PDB entry 5MSG | X-ray diffraction, 3.80 A resolution | chains B and V of the 6 polymer chains in the assembly

Chain B:
Protein: RNA-directed RNA polymerase catalytic subunit
From: Influenza B virus
Notes: EC 2.7.7.48
Reference sequence: Q5V8Y6 (Q5V8Y6_9INFB); numbering as in UniProt (aligned over 1-752)
Sequence (772 residues; numbered -8 to 763; the number before each row is that of its first residue; numbers below 1 keep their minus sign (Gly-8 is residue -8)):
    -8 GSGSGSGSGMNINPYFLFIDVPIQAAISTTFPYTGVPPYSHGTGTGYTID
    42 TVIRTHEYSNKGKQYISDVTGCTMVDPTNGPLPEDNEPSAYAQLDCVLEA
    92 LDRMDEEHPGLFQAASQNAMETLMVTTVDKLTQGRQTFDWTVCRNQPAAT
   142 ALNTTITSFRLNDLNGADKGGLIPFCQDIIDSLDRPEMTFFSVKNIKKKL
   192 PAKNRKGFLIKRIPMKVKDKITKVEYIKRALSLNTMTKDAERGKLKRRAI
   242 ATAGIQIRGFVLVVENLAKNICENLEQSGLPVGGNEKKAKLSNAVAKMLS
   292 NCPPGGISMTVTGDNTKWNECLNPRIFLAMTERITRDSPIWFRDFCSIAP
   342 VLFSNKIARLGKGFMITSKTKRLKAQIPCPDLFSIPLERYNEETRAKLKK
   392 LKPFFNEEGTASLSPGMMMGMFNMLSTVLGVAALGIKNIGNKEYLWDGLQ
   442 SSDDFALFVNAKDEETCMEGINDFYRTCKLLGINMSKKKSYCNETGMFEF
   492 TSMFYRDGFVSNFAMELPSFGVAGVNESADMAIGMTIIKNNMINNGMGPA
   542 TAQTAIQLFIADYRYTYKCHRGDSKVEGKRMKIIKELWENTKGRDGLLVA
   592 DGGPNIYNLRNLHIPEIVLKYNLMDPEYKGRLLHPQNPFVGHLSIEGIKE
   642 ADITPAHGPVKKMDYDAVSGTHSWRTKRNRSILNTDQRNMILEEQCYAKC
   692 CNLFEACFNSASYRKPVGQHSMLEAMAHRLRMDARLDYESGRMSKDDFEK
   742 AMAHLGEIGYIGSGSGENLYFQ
Disordered / not traced: -8 to -1, 646-649, 750-763
Differences from the reference sequence: expression tag (-8 to 0, 753-763)
Reported in the primary citation:
  - conformationally variable residues (loop rearrangement, order/disorder transition, side-chain flip): Met227, Met409 to Met410, Pro646 to Gly649

Chain V:
Molecule: 14-nt RNA strand
Sequence (14 nucleotides; numbered 1 to 14; the number before each row is that of its first residue):
     1 AGUAGUAACAAGAG

How chain B and chain V interact:
Contacting residue pairs (18; chain B residue first):
  His32(B) - A4(V)  phosphate contact
  His32(B) - G5(V)  salt bridge to the phosphate
  His32(B) - A7(V)  sugar contact
  His32(B) - A8(V)  sugar contact
  Gly33(B) - A7(V)  phosphate contact
  Gly33(B) - A8(V)  phosphate contact
  Thr34(B) - A7(V)  phosphate contact
  Thr34(B) - A8(V)  hydrogen bond to the phosphate
  Tyr38(B) - U6(V)  hydrogen bond to the phosphate
  Tyr38(B) - A7(V)  phosphate contact
  Lys237(B) - U6(V)  base contact
  Met356(B) - A8(V)  phosphate contact
  Met356(B) - C9(V)  phosphate contact
  Lys360(B) - A1(V)  salt bridge to the phosphate
  Lys365(B) - C9(V)  salt bridge to the phosphate
  Gln367(B) - A8(V)  phosphate contact
  Glu384(B) - U6(V)  hydrogen bond to the sugar
  Asn675(B) - G12(V)  base contact
Also at the interface, not in a pair above, chain B (12 interface residues in all): Tyr30
Also at the interface, not in a pair above, chain V (9 interface residues in all): A10

In short:
Chain B and chain V form an interface of 12 and 9 residues respectively; the contacts include 3 hydrogen bonds
and 3 salt bridges. Polar pairs include Glu384(B)-U6(V), Thr34(B)-A8(V) and Tyr38(B)-U6(V). The paper reports
conformational variability at Met227(B), Met409(B) and Pro646(B).
Here chain B is RNA-directed RNA polymerase catalytic subunit (Influenza B virus) and chain V is a 14-nt RNA
strand. Entry 5MSG (Influenza B polymerase bound to vRNA promoter and capped RNA primer) was determined by
X-ray diffraction.
